Entry 8VDE (electron microscopy, 3.40 A resolution); this record covers chains B1 and B2 of the 27 polymer chains in the assembly.

Chain B1 (and B2):
Molecule: Major capsid protein
Organism: Dubowvirus dv80alpha
Notes: chain B2 of this document is another copy of the same molecule, construct and numbering; everything in this record applies to it too
Amino-acid sequence (324 residues; each row starts with the number of its first residue):
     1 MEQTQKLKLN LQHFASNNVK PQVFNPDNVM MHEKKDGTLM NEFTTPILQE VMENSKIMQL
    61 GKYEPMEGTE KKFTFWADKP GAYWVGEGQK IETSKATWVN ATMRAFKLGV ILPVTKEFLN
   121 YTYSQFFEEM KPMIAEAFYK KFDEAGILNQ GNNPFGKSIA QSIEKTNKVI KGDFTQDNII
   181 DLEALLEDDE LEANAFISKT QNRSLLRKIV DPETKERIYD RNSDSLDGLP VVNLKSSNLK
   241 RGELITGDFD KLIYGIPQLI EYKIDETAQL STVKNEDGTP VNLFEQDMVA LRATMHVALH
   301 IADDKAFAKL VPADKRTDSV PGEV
Unresolved in the structure: 1-15, 314-324

How chain B1 and chain B2 interact:
Pairs across the interface - 27 pairs, chain B1 then chain B2:
  Y83(B1) - N17(B2)
  W84(B1) - N17(B2)
  W84(B1) - N18(B2)
  W84(B1) - V19(B2)  hydrophobic
  V85(B1) - N18(B2)
  G86(B1) - N18(B2)  hydrogen bond (backbone-backbone)
  G86(B1) - V19(B2)
  G86(B1) - K20(B2)
  E87(B1) - P21(B2)
  E87(B1) - Q22(B2)  hydrogen bond (backbone-backbone)
  E87(B1) - M31(B2)
  E87(B1) - H32(B2)  hydrogen bond (side chain-backbone)
  E87(B1) - E33(B2)  hydrogen bond (side chain-backbone)
  E87(B1) - T115(B2)
  E87(B1) - E117(B2)
  G88(B1) - Q22(B2)
  G88(B1) - Q286(B2)
  Q89(B1) - N18(B2)
  Q89(B1) - K20(B2)  hydrogen bond (side chain-backbone)
  Q89(B1) - P21(B2)
  Q89(B1) - Q22(B2)
  Q89(B1) - E285(B2)
  Q89(B1) - Q286(B2)
  K90(B1) - D277(B2)  salt bridge
  K90(B1) - E285(B2)
  K90(B1) - Q286(B2)
  I91(B1) - E285(B2)  hydrogen bond (backbone-backbone)
Also at the interface, not in a pair above, chain B1 (11 interface residues in all): A82, E92
Also at the interface, not in a pair above, chain B2 (17 interface residues in all): S16, F24, N275

In short:
The interface between chain B1 and chain B2 involves 11 residues on one side and 17 on the other; the contacts
include 6 hydrogen bonds and 1 salt bridge. Polar pairs include K90(B1)-D277(B2), E87(B1)-H32(B2) and
E87(B1)-E33(B2).
Both chains are Major capsid protein (Dubowvirus dv80alpha). Entry 8VDE (SaPI1 portal-capsid interface in
mature capsids with DNA) was determined by electron microscopy, deposited together with 8V8B, 8VD4, 8VD5, 8VD8
and 8VDC.
